PDB entry 8SYP | electron microscopy, 2.60 A resolution | chains A and I of the 12 polymer chains in the assembly

# Chain A
Protein: Histone H3.1
Source organism: Homo sapiens
Reference sequence: P68431 (H31_HUMAN); residues 0-135 here correspond to UniProt positions 1-136 (UniProt number = residue number + 1)
Sequence (136 residues; each row starts with the number of its first residue; numbering starts at 0):
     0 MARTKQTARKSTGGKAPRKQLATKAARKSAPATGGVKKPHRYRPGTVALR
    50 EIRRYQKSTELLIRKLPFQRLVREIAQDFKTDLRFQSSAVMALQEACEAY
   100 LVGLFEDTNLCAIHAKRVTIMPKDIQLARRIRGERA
Not modelled in the structure: 0-36, 135
UniProt features mapped onto this chain:
  - modified residue: Arg2 (Asymmetric dimethylarginine), Thr3 (Phosphothreonine), Lys4 (Allysine), Gln5 (5-glutamyl dopamine), Thr6 (Phosphothreonine), Arg8 (Citrulline), Lys9 (N6,N6,N6-trimethyllysine), Ser10 (ADP-ribosylserine), Thr11 (Phosphothreonine), Lys14 (N6-(2-hydroxyisobutyryl)lysine), Arg17 (Asymmetric dimethylarginine), Lys18 (N6-(2-hydroxyisobutyryl)lysine), Lys23 (N6-(2-hydroxyisobutyryl)lysine), Arg26 (Citrulline), Lys27 (N6,N6,N6-trimethyllysine), Ser28 (ADP-ribosylserine), Lys36 (N6,N6,N6-trimethyllysine), Lys37 (N6-methyllysine), Tyr41 (Phosphotyrosine), Lys56 (N6,N6,N6-trimethyllysine) and 8 more in UniProt
  - lipidation: Lys18 (N6-decanoyllysine)

# Chain I
Molecule: 162-nt DNA strand
Sequence (162 nucleotides; each row starts with the number of its first residue):
     1 TAGGTGCAGGGCCTCTCGGCTGCTGATCTTCAGCTGGTTGCTGAGAGTTG
    51 CAGCATTGCTGAGTCTTAGCAATGGATACTTCCCGATTCCCCTCACAAAA
   101 ATAGGTCAGTCTGTCTGGCTAGTTCTGTACTTGCAGACACAGGGCATGTG
   151 GGGTTCCTATTT
Not modelled in the structure: 1-5, 153-162

# Chain A / chain I interface
Pairs across the interface (23; chain A residue first):
  Arg40(A) with DT149(I), sugar contact; DG150(I), phosphate contact
  Tyr41(A) with DG148(I), phosphate contact; DT149(I), phosphate contact
  Arg42(A) with DG74(I), salt bridge to the phosphate; DT149(I), hydrogen bond to the phosphate; DG150(I), phosphate contact
  Pro43(A) with DG74(I), phosphate contact
  Thr45(A) with DG148(I), phosphate contact; DT149(I), hydrogen bond to the phosphate
  Arg63(A) with DC65(I), sugar contact
  Arg72(A) with DT56(I), salt bridge to the phosphate
  Arg83(A) with DA55(I), sugar contact; DT56(I), phosphate contact
  Phe84(A) with DA55(I), sugar contact; DT56(I), hydrogen bond to the phosphate
  Gln85(A) with DA55(I), phosphate contact
  Ser86(A) with DA55(I), phosphate contact
  Arg116(A) with DA76(I), phosphate contact; DT77(I), phosphate contact
  Val117(A) with DA76(I), hydrogen bond to the phosphate
  Thr118(A) with DA76(I), hydrogen bond to the phosphate
  Met120(A) with DT77(I), phosphate contact
Other interface residues (no listed pair), chain A (19 interface residues in all): Lys37, His39, Leu82, Lys115
Other interface residues (no listed pair), chain I (11 interface residues in all): DT66, DG75

# Summary
Chain A and chain I form an interface of 19 and 11 residues respectively; the contacts include 5 hydrogen
bonds and 2 salt bridges. Polar pairs include Arg42(A)-DT149(I), Thr45(A)-DT149(I) and Phe84(A)-DT56(I).
Here chain A is Histone H3.1 (Homo sapiens) and chain I is a 162-nt DNA strand. Entry 8SYP (Genomic CX3CR1
nucleosome) was determined by electron microscopy (same publication as 8EVH, 8EVI and 8EVJ).
